8XX4 - chains A and T of the 11 polymer chains in the assembly; structure by electron microscopy, 2.60 A resolution.

Chain A:
Protein: DNA-directed RNA polymerase subunit
Organism: African swine fever virus
Notes: EC 2.7.7.6
UniProt: A0A3S7XUW7 (A0A3S7XUW7_ASF); residue numbers follow UniProt; this construct covers 1-1441
Sequence (1441 residues; numbered 1 to 1441; the number before each row is that of its first residue):
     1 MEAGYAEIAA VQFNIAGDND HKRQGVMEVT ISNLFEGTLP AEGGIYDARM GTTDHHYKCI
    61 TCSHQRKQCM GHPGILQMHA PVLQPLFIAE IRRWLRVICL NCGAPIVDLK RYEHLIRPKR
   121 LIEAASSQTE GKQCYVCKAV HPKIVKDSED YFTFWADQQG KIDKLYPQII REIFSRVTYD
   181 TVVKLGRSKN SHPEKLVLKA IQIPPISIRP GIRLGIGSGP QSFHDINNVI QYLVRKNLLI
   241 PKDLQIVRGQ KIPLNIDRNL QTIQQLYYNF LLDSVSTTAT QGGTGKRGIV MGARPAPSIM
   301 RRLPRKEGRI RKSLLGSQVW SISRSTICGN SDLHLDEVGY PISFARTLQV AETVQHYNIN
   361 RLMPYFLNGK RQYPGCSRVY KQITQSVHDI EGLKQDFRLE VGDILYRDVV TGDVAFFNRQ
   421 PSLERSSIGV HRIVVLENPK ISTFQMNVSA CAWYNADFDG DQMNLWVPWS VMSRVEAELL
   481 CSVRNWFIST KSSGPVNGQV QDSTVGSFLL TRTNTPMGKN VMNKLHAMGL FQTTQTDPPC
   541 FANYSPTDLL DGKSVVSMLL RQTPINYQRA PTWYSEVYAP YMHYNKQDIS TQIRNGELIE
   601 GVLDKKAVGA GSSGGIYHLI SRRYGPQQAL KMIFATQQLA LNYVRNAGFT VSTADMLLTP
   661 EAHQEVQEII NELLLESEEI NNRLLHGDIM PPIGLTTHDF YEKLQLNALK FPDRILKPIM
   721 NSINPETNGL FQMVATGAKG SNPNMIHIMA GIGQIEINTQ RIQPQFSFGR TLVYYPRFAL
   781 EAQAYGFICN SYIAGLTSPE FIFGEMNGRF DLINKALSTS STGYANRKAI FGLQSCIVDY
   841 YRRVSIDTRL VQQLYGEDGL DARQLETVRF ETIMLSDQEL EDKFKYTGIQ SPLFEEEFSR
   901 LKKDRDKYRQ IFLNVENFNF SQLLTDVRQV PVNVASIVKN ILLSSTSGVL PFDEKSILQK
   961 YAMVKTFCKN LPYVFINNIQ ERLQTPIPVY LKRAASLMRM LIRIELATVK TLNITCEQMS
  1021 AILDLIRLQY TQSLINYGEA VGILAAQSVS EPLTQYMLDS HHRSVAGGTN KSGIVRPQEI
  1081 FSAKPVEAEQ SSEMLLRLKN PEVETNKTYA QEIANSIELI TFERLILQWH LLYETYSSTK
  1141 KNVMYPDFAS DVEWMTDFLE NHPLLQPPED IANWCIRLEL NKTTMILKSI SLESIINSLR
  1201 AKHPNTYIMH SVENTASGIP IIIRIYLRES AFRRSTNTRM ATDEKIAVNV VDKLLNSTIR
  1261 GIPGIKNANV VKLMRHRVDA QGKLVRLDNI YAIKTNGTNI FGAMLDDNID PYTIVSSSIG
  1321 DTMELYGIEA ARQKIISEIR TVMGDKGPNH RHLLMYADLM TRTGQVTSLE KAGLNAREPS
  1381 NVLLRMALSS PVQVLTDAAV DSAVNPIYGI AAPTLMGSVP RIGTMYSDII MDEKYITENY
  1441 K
Unresolved in the structure: 213-224, 275-295, 1065-1068, 1139-1141, 1216-1218, 1234-1240
Bound ions: Zn2+ site 1: Cys-59, Cys-62, Cys-69, His-72; Zn2+ site 2: Cys-99, Cys-102, Cys-134, Cys-137; Mg2+: Asp-457, Asp-459, Asp-461 (shared with 1 residue of chain P)

Chain T:
Molecule: 23-nt DNA strand
Organism: African swine fever virus
Sequence (23 nucleotides; numbered 12 to 34; the number before each row is that of its first residue):
    12 TTCGCCGTTG CGTATTTGTG TAG

How chain A and chain T interact:
Contacting residue pairs (25; chain A residue first):
  Arg-301(A) / DC22(T)  salt bridge to the phosphate
  Pro-304(A) / DG23(T)  phosphate contact
  Arg-305(A) / DG23(T)  salt bridge to the phosphate
  Arg-305(A) / DT24(T)  base contact
  Lys-306(A) / DA25(T)  salt bridge to the phosphate
  Lys-306(A) / DT26(T)  salt bridge to the phosphate
  Arg-311(A) / DG23(T)  phosphate contact
  Arg-311(A) / DT24(T)  salt bridge to the phosphate
  Arg-311(A) / DT26(T)  salt bridge to the phosphate
  Gln-318(A) / DT28(T)  phosphate contact
  Arg-324(A) / DT27(T)  base contact
  Arg-324(A) / DT28(T)  sugar contact
  Gln-420(A) / DT27(T)  sugar contact
  Pro-421(A) / DT26(T)  base contact
  Thr-819(A) / DA25(T)  hydrogen bond to the base
  Ser-820(A) / DA25(T)  sugar contact
  Gly-823(A) / DA25(T)  sugar contact
  Tyr-824(A) / DT24(T)  sugar contact
  Tyr-824(A) / DA25(T)  sugar contact
  Ser-1389(A) / DG23(T)  sugar contact
  Ser-1390(A) / DC22(T)  hydrogen bond to the phosphate
  Ser-1390(A) / DG23(T)  hydrogen bond to the phosphate
  Pro-1391(A) / DG23(T)  phosphate contact
  Gln-1393(A) / DG21(T)  hydrogen bond to the phosphate
  Gln-1393(A) / DC22(T)  sugar contact
Interface residues without a listed pair, chain A (18 interface residues in all): Tyr-151

Summary:
18 residues of chain A and 8 residues of chain T are in contact; the contacts include 4 hydrogen bonds and 6
salt bridges. Polar contacts include Thr-819(A)/DA25(T), Ser-1390(A)/DC22(T) and Ser-1390(A)/DG23(T).
Cys-59(A), Cys-62(A), Cys-69(A) and His-72(A) form the Zn2+ site 1.
Here chain A is DNA-directed RNA polymerase subunit and chain T is a 23-nt DNA strand, both from African swine
fever virus. Entry 8XX4 (ASFV RNAP elongation complex) was determined by electron microscopy together with
8Y0E, 8XX5, 8XXP, 8XXT and 8XY6 from the same study.
